3J98 - chains L and M of the 13 polymer chains in the assembly; structure by electron microscopy, 8.40 A resolution (very low resolution: no residue pairs are listed; an interface is given only as per-side residue counts).

[Chain L]
Name: Syntaxin-1A
From: Rattus norvegicus
UniProtKB: P32851 (STX1A_RAT); numbering as in UniProt (aligned over 191-256)
Chain sequence (67 residues; numbered 190 to 256; the number before each row is that of its first residue):
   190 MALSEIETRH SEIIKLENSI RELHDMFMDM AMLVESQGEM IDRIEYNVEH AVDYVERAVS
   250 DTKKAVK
Not modelled in the structure: 190
Sequence notes: expression tag (190)
UniProt features mapped onto this chain:
  - site: K253, A254 (Microbial infection: Cleavage)
  - cross-link (Glycyl lysine isopeptide (Lys-Gly)): K252 (interchain with G-Cter in SUMO), K253 (interchain with G-Cter in SUMO), K256 (interchain with G-Cter in SUMO)

[Chain M]
Name: Synaptosomal-associated protein 25
From: Rattus norvegicus
Chain sequence (188 residues; numbered 17 to 204; the number before each row is that of its first residue):
    17 RADQLADESL ESTRRMLQLV EESKDAGIRT LVMLDEQGEQ LDRVEEGMNH INQDMKEAEK
    77 NLKDLGKFCG LCVCPCNKLK SSDAYKKAWG NNQDGVVASQ PARVVDEREQ MAISGGFIRR
   137 VTNDARENEM DENLEQVSGI IGNLRHMALD MGNEIDTQNR QIDRIMEKAD SNKTRIDEAN
   197 QRATKMLG
Not modelled in the structure: 84-140

[Interface between chain L and chain M]
At this resolution (8 A) residue pairs are not listed: 29 residues of chain L and 33 of chain M lie at the interface.

[Overview]
Chain L and chain M form an interface of 29 and 33 residues respectively.
Chain L is Syntaxin-1A and chain M is Synaptosomal-associated protein 25, both from Rattus norvegicus; the
structure, Structure of 20S supercomplex, was determined by electron microscopy, deposited together with 3J94,
3J95, 3J96, 3J97 and 3J99.
